Entry 5YQZ (X-ray diffraction, 3.00 A resolution); this record covers chains R and P.

# Chain R
Protein: Glucagon receptor, Endolysin
Source organism: Homo sapiens
Notes: EC 3.2.1.17
Reference sequence: chimeric construct of P47871, D9IEF7: residues 27-257 from P47871 (GLR_HUMAN) positions 27-257 (same numbers); residues 1001-1160 from D9IEF7 positions 2-161 (UniProt number = residue number - 999); residues 260-432 from P47871 (GLR_HUMAN) positions 260-432 (same numbers)
Chain sequence (575 residues; numbered 24 to 440; the number before each row is that of its first residue):
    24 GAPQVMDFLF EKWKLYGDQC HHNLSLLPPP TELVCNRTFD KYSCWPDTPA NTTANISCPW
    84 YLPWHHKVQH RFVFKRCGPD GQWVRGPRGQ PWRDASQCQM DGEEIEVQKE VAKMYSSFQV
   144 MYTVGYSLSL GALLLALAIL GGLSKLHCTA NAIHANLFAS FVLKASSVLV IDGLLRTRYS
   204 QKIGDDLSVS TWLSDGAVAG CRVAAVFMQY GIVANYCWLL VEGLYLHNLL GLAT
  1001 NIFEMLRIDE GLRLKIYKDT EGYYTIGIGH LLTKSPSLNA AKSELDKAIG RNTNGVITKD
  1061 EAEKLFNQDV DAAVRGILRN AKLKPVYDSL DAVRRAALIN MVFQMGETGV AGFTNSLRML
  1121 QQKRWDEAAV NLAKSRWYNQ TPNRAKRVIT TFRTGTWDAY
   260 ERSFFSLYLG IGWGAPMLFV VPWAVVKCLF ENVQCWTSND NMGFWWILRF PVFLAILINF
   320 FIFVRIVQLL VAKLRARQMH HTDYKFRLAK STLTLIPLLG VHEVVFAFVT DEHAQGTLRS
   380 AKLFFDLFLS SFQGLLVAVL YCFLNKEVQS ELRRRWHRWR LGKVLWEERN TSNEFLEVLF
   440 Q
Not modelled in the structure: 24-26, 427-440
Differences from the reference sequence: expression tag (24-26, 433-440); engineered mutation Ala-173 (Arg in P47871), Thr-1053 (Cys54 in D9IEF7), Ala-1096 (Cys97 in D9IEF7)
Disulfide bonds: Cys-43/Cys-67, Cys-58/Cys-100, Cys-81/Cys-121, Cys-224/Cys-294
Covalently attached groups: N-acetylglucosamine (NAG) linked to Asn-59, Asn-78

# Chain P
Protein: Glucagon analogue
Chain sequence (28 residues; numbered 2 to 29; the number before each row is that of its first residue):
     2 SQGTFTSEYS KYLDSRRAQD FVKWLLNT

# Chain R / chain P interface
Pairs across the interface (80):
  Gln-27(R) / Asp-15(P)  hydrogen bond (backbone-side chain)
  Val-28(R) / Asp-15(P)  hydrogen bond (backbone-side chain)
  Val-28(R) / Ala-19(P)  hydrophobic
  Met-29(R) / Asp-15(P)  hydrogen bond (backbone-side chain)
  Met-29(R) / Arg-18(P)
  Met-29(R) / Ala-19(P)  hydrophobic
  Met-29(R) / Phe-22(P)  hydrophobic
  Leu-32(R) / Ala-19(P)
  Leu-32(R) / Phe-22(P)  hydrophobic
  Phe-33(R) / Phe-22(P)  hydrophobic
  Trp-36(R) / Phe-22(P)  hydrophobic
  Trp-36(R) / Leu-26(P)
  Lys-64(R) / Trp-25(P)
  Lys-64(R) / Leu-26(P)
  Lys-64(R) / Thr-29(P)  hydrogen bond
  Tyr-65(R) / Leu-26(P)
  Tyr-65(R) / Leu-27(P)  hydrophobic
  Tyr-84(R) / Leu-26(P)
  Leu-85(R) / Val-23(P)  hydrophobic
  Trp-87(R) / Gln-20(P)
  Trp-87(R) / Val-23(P)  hydrophobic
  Pro-114(R) / Thr-29(P)
  Arg-116(R) / Leu-26(P)
  Arg-116(R) / Leu-27(P)  hydrogen bond (side chain-backbone)
  Ala-118(R) / Leu-27(P)  hydrophobic
  Met-123(R) / Gln-20(P)  hydrogen bond
  Gln-131(R) / Arg-17(P)  hydrogen bond
  Gln-131(R) / Gln-20(P)  hydrogen bond
  Val-134(R) / Tyr-13(P)  hydrophobic
  Ala-135(R) / Tyr-13(P)
  Tyr-138(R) / Phe-6(P)  hydrophobic
  Tyr-138(R) / Glu-9(P)
  Tyr-138(R) / Tyr-10(P)  hydrophobic
  Phe-141(R) / Phe-6(P)  hydrophobic
  Gln-142(R) / Tyr-10(P)
  Tyr-145(R) / Gln-3(P)
  Tyr-145(R) / Phe-6(P)  hydrophobic
  Tyr-149(R) / Gln-3(P)  hydrogen bond
  Val-191(R) / Gln-3(P)
  Ile-194(R) / Thr-7(P)
  Leu-198(R) / Thr-7(P)
  Leu-198(R) / Ser-11(P)
  Tyr-202(R) / Leu-14(P)
  Tyr-202(R) / Asp-15(P)
  Tyr-202(R) / Arg-18(P)
  Gln-204(R) / Arg-18(P)  hydrogen bond (backbone-side chain)
  Lys-205(R) / Arg-18(P)
  Ile-206(R) / Arg-18(P)
  Ile-206(R) / Asp-21(P)
  Ile-206(R) / Phe-22(P)  hydrophobic
  Ile-206(R) / Trp-25(P)
  Gly-207(R) / Trp-25(P)  hydrogen bond (backbone-side chain)
  Asp-208(R) / Trp-25(P)
  Asp-209(R) / Phe-22(P)
  Asp-209(R) / Trp-25(P)
  Val-212(R) / Phe-22(P)  hydrophobic
  Trp-215(R) / Arg-18(P)
  Gln-293(R) / Ser-8(P)
  Gln-293(R) / Ser-11(P)  hydrogen bond
  Gln-293(R) / Lys-12(P)
  Thr-296(R) / Gly-4(P)  hydrogen bond (side chain-backbone)
  Thr-296(R) / Thr-7(P)
  Thr-296(R) / Ser-8(P)
  Asn-298(R) / Gly-4(P)
  Asp-299(R) / Thr-5(P)
  Thr-369(R) / Ser-2(P)
  Gln-374(R) / Glu-9(P)  hydrogen bond
  Arg-378(R) / Thr-5(P)
  Arg-378(R) / Glu-9(P)  salt bridge
  Ser-379(R) / Phe-6(P)
  Ser-379(R) / Glu-9(P)
  Leu-382(R) / Ser-2(P)
  Leu-382(R) / Thr-5(P)
  Leu-382(R) / Phe-6(P)
  Leu-382(R) / Glu-9(P)
  Phe-383(R) / Phe-6(P)  hydrophobic
  Asp-385(R) / Ser-2(P)  hydrogen bond
  Leu-386(R) / Ser-2(P)
  Leu-386(R) / Gln-3(P)
  Leu-386(R) / Phe-6(P)  hydrophobic
Interface residues without a listed pair, chain R (54 interface residues in all): Asp-30, Asp-63, Pro-86, Met-137, Asp-195, Met-231, Ser-297
Interface residues without a listed pair, chain P (27 interface residues in all): Ser-16, Asn-28

# In short
Chain R and chain P form an interface of 54 and 27 residues respectively, with 15 hydrogen bonds and 1 salt
bridge. Polar pairs include Arg-378(R)/Glu-9(P), Gln-27(R)/Asp-15(P) and Val-28(R)/Asp-15(P).
N-acetylglucosamine is covalently linked to Asn-59(R) and Asn-78(R).
Here chain R is Glucagon receptor, Endolysin (Homo sapiens) and chain P is Glucagon analogue. Entry 5YQZ
(Structure of the glucagon receptor in complex with a glucagon analogue) was determined by X-ray diffraction.
